Entry 7ZYG (electron microscopy, 2.68 A resolution); this record covers chains A and E of the 6 polymer chains in the assembly.

== Chain A ==
Molecule: X-ray repair cross-complementing protein 6
Organism: Homo sapiens
Notes: EC 3.6.4.-, 4.2.99.-
UniProt: P12956 (XRCC6_HUMAN); numbering as in UniProt (aligned over 1-609)
Chain sequence (609 residues; numbered 1 to 609; the number before each row is that of its first residue):
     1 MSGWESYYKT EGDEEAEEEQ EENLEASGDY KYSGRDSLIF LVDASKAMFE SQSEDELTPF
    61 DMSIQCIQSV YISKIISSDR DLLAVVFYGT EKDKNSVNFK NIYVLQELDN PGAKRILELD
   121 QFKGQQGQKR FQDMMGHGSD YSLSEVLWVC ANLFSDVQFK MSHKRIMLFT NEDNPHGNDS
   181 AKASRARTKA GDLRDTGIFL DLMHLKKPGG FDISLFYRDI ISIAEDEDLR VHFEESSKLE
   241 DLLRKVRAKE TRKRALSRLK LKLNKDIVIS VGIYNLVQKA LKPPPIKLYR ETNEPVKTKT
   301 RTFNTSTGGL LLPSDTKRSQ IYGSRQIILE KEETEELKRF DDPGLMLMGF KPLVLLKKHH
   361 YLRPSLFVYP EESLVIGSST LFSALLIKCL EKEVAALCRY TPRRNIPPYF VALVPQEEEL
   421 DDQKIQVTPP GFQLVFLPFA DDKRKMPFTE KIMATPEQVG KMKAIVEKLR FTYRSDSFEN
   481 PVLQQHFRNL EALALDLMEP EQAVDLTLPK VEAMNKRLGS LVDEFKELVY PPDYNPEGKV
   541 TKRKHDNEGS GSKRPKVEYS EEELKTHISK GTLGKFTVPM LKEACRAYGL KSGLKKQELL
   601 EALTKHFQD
Disordered / not traced: 1-33, 539-609
UniProt features mapped onto this chain:
  - region: Val-578 to Glu-583 (Interaction with BAX)
  - active site: Lys-31 (Schiff-base intermediate with DNA)
  - modified residue: Ser-2 (N-acetylserine), Ser-6 (Phosphoserine), Ser-27 (Phosphoserine), Lys-31 (N6-acetyllysine), Ser-51 (Phosphoserine), Ser-306 (Phosphoserine), Lys-317 (N6-acetyllysine), Lys-331 (N6-acetyllysine), Lys-338 (N6-acetyllysine), Thr-455 (Phosphothreonine), Lys-461 (N6-acetyllysine), Ser-477 (Phosphoserine), Ser-520 (Phosphoserine), Lys-539 (N6-acetyllysine), Lys-542 (N6-acetyllysine), Lys-544 (N6-acetyllysine), Ser-550 (Phosphoserine), Lys-553 (N6-acetyllysine), Lys-556 (N6-acetyllysine), Ser-560 (Phosphoserine) and 1 more in UniProt
  - cross-link (Glycyl lysine isopeptide (Lys-Gly)): Lys-287 (interchain with G-Cter in SUMO2), Lys-317 (interchain with G-Cter in SUMO2), Lys-556 (interchain with G-Cter in SUMO2)
Reported in the primary citation:
  - mutagenesis - H163A, R165E, F471E, R517E: decreased co-localization with Protein PAXX

== Chain E ==
Molecule: 15-nt DNA strand
Sequence (15 nucleotides; row label = number of the first residue in the row; numbering starts at 0):
     0 GATATCTAGA GGGAT

== Interface between chain A and chain E ==
Contacting residue pairs (14; chain A residue first):
  Arg-254(A) / DA13(E)  hydrogen bond to the sugar
  Ala-255(A) / DA13(E)  sugar contact
  Ala-255(A) / DT14(E)  phosphate contact
  Leu-256(A) / DA13(E)  sugar contact
  Ser-257(A) / DA13(E)  phosphate contact
  Arg-258(A) / DA13(E)  hydrogen bond to the phosphate
  Arg-258(A) / DT14(E)  salt bridge to the phosphate
  Pro-285(A) / DA7(E)  phosphate contact
  Thr-300(A) / DG8(E)  phosphate contact
  Thr-300(A) / DA9(E)  hydrogen bond to the phosphate
  Arg-403(A) / DG11(E)  phosphate contact
  Arg-403(A) / DG12(E)  phosphate contact
  Arg-404(A) / DG12(E)  salt bridge to the phosphate
  Arg-444(A) / DA3(E)  salt bridge to the phosphate
Also at the interface, not in a pair above, chain A (11 interface residues in all): Lys-331
Also at the interface, not in a pair above, chain E (9 interface residues in all): DG10

== In short ==
11 residues of chain A face 9 of chain E across their interface; the contacts include 3 hydrogen bonds and 3
salt bridges. Polar contacts include Arg-254(A)/DA13(E), Arg-258(A)/DA13(E) and Thr-300(A)/DA9(E). UniProt
lists active-site residue Lys-31(A) on chain A. The paper reports that H163A, R165E and F471E of chain A,
among others, reduce co-localization with Protein PAXX.
Chain A is X-ray repair cross-complementing protein 6 (Homo sapiens) and chain E is a 15-nt DNA strand; the
structure, CryoEM structure of Ku heterodimer bound to DNA, PAXX and XLF, was determined by electron
microscopy together with 8ASC, 8BH3, 8BHV, 8BHY and 7ZWA from the same study.
